1JJE - chain A; structure by X-ray diffraction, 1.80 A resolution.

[Chain A]
Name: Imp-1 metallo beta-lactamase
Source organism: Pseudomonas aeruginosa
Notes: EC 3.5.2.6; fragment: metallo-beta-lactamase
UniProtKB: P52699 (BLAB_SERMA); residues 1-222 here correspond to UniProt positions 19-240 (UniProt number = residue number + 18)
Sequence (222 residues; row label = number of the first residue in the row):
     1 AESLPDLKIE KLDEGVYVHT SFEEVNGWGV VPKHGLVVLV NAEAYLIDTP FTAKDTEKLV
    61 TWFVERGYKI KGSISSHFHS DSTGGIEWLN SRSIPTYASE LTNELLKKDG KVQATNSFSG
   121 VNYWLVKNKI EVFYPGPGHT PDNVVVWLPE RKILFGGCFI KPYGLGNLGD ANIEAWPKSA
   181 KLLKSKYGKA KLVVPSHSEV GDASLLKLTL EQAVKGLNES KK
Not modelled in the structure: 1-2
Ion coordination: Zn2+ site 1: His34, Glu199 (together with acetate ion); Zn2+ site 2: His77, His79, His139 (together with BYS); Zn2+ site 3: Asp81, Cys158, His197 (together with BYS)
Residues lining bound ligands: BYS (2-benzo[1,3]dioxol-5-ylmethyl-3-benzyl-succinic acid): Val25, Trp28, Val31, Phe51, His77, His79, Ser80, Asp81, His139, Cys158, Lys161, Gly164, Leu165, Gly166, Asn167, His197
Curated features (UniProtKB/Swiss-Prot):
  - binding site (Zn(2+)): His77, His79, Asp81, His139, Cys158, His197
  - binding site (a beta-lactam): Lys161, Asn167
What the authors report for this chain:
  - binding site for BYS: Val25, Trp28, Val31, Lys161, Asn167

[In short]
Ligands of chain A: compound BYS. His34 and Glu199 coordinate Zn2+ site 1. The Zn2+ site 2 is built by His77,
His79 and His139. Curated annotation (UniProt) lists 6 Zn2+-binding residues and beta-lactam-binding residues
Lys161 and Asn167. From the paper: a binding site for BYS at Val25, Trp28 and Val31 among others.
Chain A is Imp-1 metallo beta-lactamase (Pseudomonas aeruginosa); the structure, Imp-1 metallo beta-lactamase
from pseudomonas aeruginosa in complex with a biaryl succinic acid inhibitor (11), was determined by X-ray
diffraction together with 1JJT from the same study.
